PDB entry 5MRF | electron microscopy, 4.97 A resolution (low resolution: residue-level contacts below are approximate; hydrogen-bond / salt-bridge calls are withheld) | chains A and L of the 78 polymer chains in the assembly

[Chain A]
Molecule: 21S ribosomal RNA
Organism: Saccharomyces cerevisiae
Sequence (3296 nucleotides; numbered 1 to 3296; the number before each row is that of its first residue):
     1 GUAAAAAGUA GAAUAAUAGA UUUGAAAUAU UUAUUAUAUA GAUUUAAAGA GAUAAUCAUG
    61 GAGUAUAAUA AUUAAAUUUA AUAAAUUUAA UAUAACUAUU AAUAGAAUUA GGUUACUAAU
   121 AAAUUAAUAA CAAUUAAUUU UAAAACCUAA AGGUAAACCU UUAUAUUAAU AAUGUUAUUU
   181 UUUAUUAUUU UUAUAAUAAG AAUAAUUAUU AAUAAUAAUA AACUAAGUGA ACUGAAACAU
   241 CUAAGUAACU UAAGGAUAAG AAAUCAACAG AGAUAUUAUG AGUAUUGGUG AGAGAAAAUA
   301 AUAAAGGUCU AAUAAGUAUU AUGUGAAAAA AAUGUAAGAA AAUAGGAUAA CAAAUUCUAA
   361 GACUAAAUAC UAUUAAUAAG UAUAGUAAGU ACCGUAAGGG AAAGUAUGAA AAUGAUUAUU
   421 UUAUAAGCAA UCAUGAAUAU AUUAUAUUAU AUUAAUGAUG UACCUUUUGU AUAAUGGGUC
   481 AGCAAGUAAU UAAUAUUAGU AAAACAAUAA GUUAUAAAUA AAUAGAAUAA UAUAUAUAUA
   541 UAAAAAAAUA UAUUAAAAUA UUUAAUUAAU AUUAAUUGAC CCGAAAGCAA ACGAUCUAAC
   601 UAUGAUAAGA UGGAUAAACG AUCGAACAGG UUGAUGUUGC AAUAUCAUCU GAUUAAUUGU
   661 GGUUAGUAGU GAAAGACAAA UCUGGUUUGC AGAUAGCUGG UUUUCUAUGA AAUAUAUGUA
   721 AGUAUAGCCU UUAUAAAUAA UAAUUAUUAU AUAAUAUUAU AUUAAUAUUA UAUAAAGAAU
   781 GGUACAGCAA UUAAUAUAUA UUAGGGAACU AUUAAAGUUU UAUUAAUAAU AUUAAAUCUC
   841 GAAAUAUUUA AUUAUAUAUA AUAAAGAGUC AGAUUAUGUG CGAUAAGGUA AAUAAUCUAA
   901 AGGGAAACAG CCCAGAUUAA GAUAUAAAGU UCCUAAUAAA UAAUAAGUGA AAUAAAUAUU
   961 AAAAUAUUAU AAUAUAAUCA GUUAAUGGGU UUGACAAUAA CCAUUUUUUA AUGAACAUGU
  1021 AACAAUGCAC UGAUUUAUAA UAAAUAAAAA AAAAUAAUAU UUAAAAUCAA AUAUAUAUAU
  1081 AUUUGUUAAU AGAUAAUAUA CGGAUCUUAA UAAUAAGAAU UAUUUAAUUC CUAAUAUGGA
  1141 AUAUUAUAUU UUUAUAAUAA AAAUAUAAAU ACUGAAUAUC UAAAUAUUAU UAUUACUUUU
  1201 UUUUUAAUAA UAAUAAUAUG GUAAUAGAAC AUUUAAUGAU AAUAUAUAUU AGUUAUUAAU
  1261 UAAUAUAUGU AUUAAUUAAA UAGAGAAUGC UGACAUGAGU AACGAAAAAA AGGUAUAAAC
  1321 CUUUUCACCU AAAACAUAAG GUUUAACUAU AAAAGUACGG CCCCUAAUUA AAUUAAUAAA
  1381 AAUAUAAAUA UAUUUAAGAU GGGAUAAUCU AUAUUAAUAA AAAUUUAUCU UAAAAUAUAU
  1441 AUAUUAUUAA UAAUUAUAUU AAUUAAUUAA UAAUAUAUAU AAUUAUAUUA UAUAUUAUAU
  1501 AUUUUUUAUA UAAUAUAAAC UAAUAAAGAU CAGGAAAUAA UUAAUGUAUA CCGUAAUGUA
  1561 GACCGACUCA GGUAUGUAAG UAGAGAAUAU GAAGGUGAAU UAGAUAAUUA AAGGGAAGGA
  1621 ACUCGGCAAA GAUAGCUCAU AAGUUAGUCA AUAAAGAGUA AUAAGAACAA AGUUGUACAA
  1681 CUGUUUACUA AAAACACCGC ACUUUGCAGA AACGAUAAGU UUAAGUAUAA GGUGUGAACU
  1741 CUGCUCCAUG CUUAAUAUAU AAAUAAAAUU AUUUAACGAU AAUUUAAUUA AAUUUAGGUA
  1801 AAUAGCAGCC UUAUUAUGAG GGUUAUAAUG UAGCGAAAUU CCUUGGCCUA UAAUUGAGGU
  1861 CCCGCAUGAA UGACGUAAUG AUACAACAAC UGUCUCCCCU UUAAGCUAAG UGAAAUUGAA
  1921 AUCGUAGUGA AGAUGCUAUG UACCUUCAGC AAGACGGAAA GACCCUAUGC AGCUUUACUG
  1981 UAAUUAGAUA GAUCGAAUUA UUGUUUAUUA UAUUCAGCAU AUUAAGUAAU CCUAUUAUUA
  2041 GGUAAUCGUU UAGAUAUUAA UGAGAUACUU AUUAUAAUAU AAUGAUAAUU CUAAUCUUAU
  2101 AAAUAAUUAU UAUUAUUAUU AUUAAUAAUA AUAAUAUGCU UUCAAGCAUA GUGAUAAAAC
  2161 AUAUUUAUAU GAUAAUCACU UUACUUAAUA GAUAUAAUUC UUAAGUAAUA UAUAAUAUAU
  2221 AUUUUAUAUA UAUUAUAUAU AAUAUAAGAG ACAAUCUCUA AUUGGUAGUU UUGAUGGGGC
  2281 GUCAUUAUCA GCAAAAGUAU CUGAAUAAGU CCAUAAAUAA AUAUAUAAAA UUAUUGAAUA
  2341 AAAAAAAAAU AAUAUAUAUU AUAUAUAUUA AUUAUAAAUU GAAAUAUGUU UAUAUAAAUU
  2401 UAUAUUUAUU GAAUAUAUUU UAGUAAUAGA UAAAAAUAUG UACAGUAAAA UUGUAAGGAA
  2461 AACAAUAAUA ACUUUCUCCU CUCUCGGUGG GGGUUCACAC CUAUUUUUAA UAGGUGUGAA
  2521 CCCCUCUUCG GGGUUCCGGU UCCCUUUCGG GUCCCGGAAC UUAAAUAAAA AUGGAAAGAA
  2581 UUAAAUUAAU AUAAUGGUAU AACUGUGCGA UAAUUGUAAC ACAAACGAGU GAAACAAGUA
  2641 CGUAAGUAUG GCAUAAUGAA CAAAUAACAC UGAUUGUAAA GGUUAUUGAU AACGAAUAAA
  2701 AGUUACGCUA GGGAUAACAG GGUAAUAUAG CGAAAGAGUA GAUAUUGUAA GCUAUGUUUG
  2761 CCACCUCGAU GUCGACUCAA CAUUUCCUCU UGGUUGUAAA AGCUAAGAAG GGUUUGACUG
  2821 UUCGUCAAUU AAAAUGUUAC GUGAGUUGGG UUAAAUACGA UGUGAAUCAG UAUGGUUCCU
  2881 AUCUGCUGAA GGAAAUAUUA UCAAAUUAAA UCUCAUUAUU AGUACGCAAG GACCAUAAUG
  2941 AAUCAACCCA UGGUGUAUCU AUUGAUAAUA AUAUAAUAUA UUUAAUAAAA AUAAUACUUU
  3001 AUUAAUAUAU UAUCUAUAUU AGUUUAUAUU UUAAUUAUAU AUUAUCAUAG UAGAUAAGCU
  3061 AAGUUGAUAA UAAAUAAAUA UUGAAUACAU AUUAAAUAUG AAGUUGUUUU AAUAAGAUAA
  3121 UUAAUCUGAU AAUUUUAUAC UAAAAUUAAU AAUUAUAGGU UUUAUAUAUU AUUUAUAAAU
  3181 AAAUAUAUUA UAAUAAUAAU AAUUAUUAUU AUUAAUAAAA AAUAUUAAUU AUAAUAUUAA
  3241 UAAAAUACUA AUUUAUCAGU UAUCUAUAUA AUAUCUAAUC UAUUAUUCUA UAUACU
Unresolved in the structure: 1-7, 80-83, 107-109, 129-131, 179-199, 554-559, 757-765, 811-815, 822, 967-1055, 1133-1136, 1153-1159, 1196-1204, 1375-1379, 1419-1422, 1441-1480, 1503-1505, 1538-1539, 2013-2077, 2101-2182, 2189-2197, 2222-2226, 2241-2242, 2277-2280, 2339-2344, 2393-2407, 2479-2572, 2715-2718, 2767-2771, 2985-3001, 3036-3039, 3179-3228, 3294-3296
Metal / ion sites: Mg2+ site 1 near A150 (its only coordinating residue here); Mg2+ site 2: A237, C238; Mg2+ site 3: G245, A327; Mg2+ site 4 near A258 (its only coordinating residue here); Mg2+ site 5 near G280 (its only coordinating residue here); Mg2+ site 6 near U322 (its only coordinating residue here); Mg2+ site 7 near A359 (its only coordinating residue here); Mg2+ site 8 near U364 (its only coordinating residue here); Mg2+ site 9 near G394 (its only coordinating residue here); Mg2+ site 10: A423, U424; Mg2+ site 11 near G427 (its only coordinating residue here); Mg2+ site 12: C464 (shared with 1 residue of chain N); 123 more Mg2+ sites not listed

[Chain L]
Protein: bL17m
Organism: Saccharomyces cerevisiae
UniProtKB: P22353 (RM08_YEAST); residues 2-238 here = UniProt positions 2-238
Chain sequence (237 residues; row label = number of the first residue in the row):
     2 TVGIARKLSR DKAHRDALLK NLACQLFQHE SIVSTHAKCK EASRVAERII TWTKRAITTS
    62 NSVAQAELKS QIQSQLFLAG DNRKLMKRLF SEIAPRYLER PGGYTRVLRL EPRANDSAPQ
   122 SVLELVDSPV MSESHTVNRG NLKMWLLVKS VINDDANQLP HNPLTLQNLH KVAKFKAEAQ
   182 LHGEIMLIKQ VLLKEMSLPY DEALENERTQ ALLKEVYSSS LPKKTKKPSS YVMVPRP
Unresolved in the structure: 222-229

[Chain A / chain L interface]
Residue-residue contacts - 150 pairs, chain A then chain L:
  A1307(A) with His15(L)
  A1308(A) with Arg11(L); His15(L)
  A1309(A) with Arg11(L); Leu19(L); Leu23(L); Gln26(L); Lys39(L)
  A1310(A) with Gln26(L); His30(L); Ile33(L); Val34(L); Ser35(L)
  A1311(A) with His30(L); Ile33(L); Val34(L); Arg140(L)
  G1312(A) with Arg140(L)
  A1315(A) with Glu196(L)
  A1318(A) with Arg114(L); Asn116(L); Asp117(L)
  A1319(A) with Asn116(L)
  U1324(A) with Gly81(L); Asp82(L)
  U1325(A) with Asn22(L); Phe78(L); Ala80(L); Gly81(L)
  C1326(A) with Ala18(L); Asn22(L); Phe78(L)
  U1601(A) with Asp117(L)
  A1602(A) with Thr36(L); Asp117(L); Ala119(L); Pro120(L)
  G1603(A) with Thr36(L); Ala38(L); Lys39(L)
  A1604(A) with Arg7(L); Ser10(L)
  U1605(A) with Lys8(L); Leu9(L); Ser10(L)
  U1900(A) with Thr2(L)
  U1901(A) with Thr2(L); Val3(L); Lys8(L)
  U1902(A) with Lys8(L); Arg11(L); Arg16(L)
  A1903(A) with Ser10(L)
  A1908(A) with Ser118(L)
  A1909(A) with Ala115(L); Asn116(L); Asp117(L); Ser118(L)
  G2955(A) with Thr2(L)
  U2956(A) with Thr2(L); Lys13(L); Arg16(L)
  A2957(A) with Thr2(L); Ile5(L); Lys13(L); Arg16(L)
  U2958(A) with Lys13(L)
  C2959(A) with Gln72(L)
  A2968(A) with Gln74(L); Leu79(L)
  U2969(A) with Gln74(L); Leu79(L); Arg84(L)
  A2970(A) with Lys85(L)
  U3010(A) with Lys85(L)
  U3011(A) with Arg84(L); Lys85(L)
  U3042(A) with Ser71(L); Gln74(L)
  U3043(A) with Ser71(L); Gln74(L); Ser75(L)
  A3044(A) with Lys21(L); Ser75(L); Phe78(L)
  C3046(A) with Ala14(L)
  A3056(A) with Thr2(L)
  A3057(A) with Thr2(L); Val3(L)
  U3125(A) with Ser231(L)
  A3132(A) with Arg110(L)
  U3133(A) with His37(L); Arg110(L)
  U3134(A) with Lys41(L)
  A3149(A) with Gln168(L); Lys172(L)
  G3158(A) with Arg45(L); Glu48(L); Gly104(L)
  G3159(A) with Arg45(L); Glu48(L); Arg49(L); Pro102(L); Gly103(L); Gly104(L)
  U3160(A) with Arg49(L); Thr52(L); Pro102(L); Gly103(L)
  U3174(A) with Asn62(L)
  A3175(A) with Asn62(L)
  A3236(A) with Asn62(L)
  U3237(A) with Asn62(L); Ala65(L); Glu68(L)
  U3238(A) with Arg56(L); Ala65(L); Glu68(L); Leu69(L)
  A3239(A) with Trp53(L); Arg56(L); Gln72(L)
  A3240(A) with Arg49(L); Trp53(L)
  C3248(A) with Arg101(L); Pro102(L); Gly103(L); Gly104(L); Lys175(L); Phe176(L)
  U3249(A) with Arg101(L); Gly104(L); Thr106(L); Arg107(L); Lys172(L)
  A3250(A) with Arg107(L); Lys144(L); Lys172(L)
  U3252(A) with Leu165(L); Gln168(L); Asn169(L); Lys172(L)
  U3253(A) with Leu148(L); Asn163(L); Leu165(L); Thr166(L); Asn169(L)
  U3254(A) with Asn163(L); Pro164(L); Leu165(L)
Interface residues without a listed pair, chain A (69 interface residues in all): G1910, A3009, U3045, A3124, A3152, U3161, U3176, U3241, A3251
Interface residues without a listed pair, chain L (88 interface residues in all): Asp12, Asp17, Ser61, Ser63, Met87, Lys88, Tyr105, Val108, Leu109, Val127, Ser230, Met234

[Overview]
69 residues of chain A face 88 of chain L across their interface. A237(A) and C238(A) coordinate Mg2+ site 2.
G245(A) and A327(A) coordinate Mg2+ site 3.
Chain A is 21S ribosomal RNA and chain L is bL17m, both from Saccharomyces cerevisiae; the structure,
Structure of the yeast mitochondrial ribosome - Class C, was determined by electron microscopy (same
publication as 5MRC and 5MRE).
